Entry 3HBE (X-ray diffraction, 1.55 A resolution); this record covers chain X.

== Chain X ==
Protein: Class IV chitinase Chia4-Pa2
Organism: Picea abies
Notes: EC 3.2.1.14; fragment: Catalytic module
UniProt: Q6WSR8 (Q6WSR8_PICAB); residues 48-251 here correspond to UniProt positions 73-276 (UniProt number = residue number + 25)
Amino-acid sequence (204 residues; each row starts with the number of its first residue):
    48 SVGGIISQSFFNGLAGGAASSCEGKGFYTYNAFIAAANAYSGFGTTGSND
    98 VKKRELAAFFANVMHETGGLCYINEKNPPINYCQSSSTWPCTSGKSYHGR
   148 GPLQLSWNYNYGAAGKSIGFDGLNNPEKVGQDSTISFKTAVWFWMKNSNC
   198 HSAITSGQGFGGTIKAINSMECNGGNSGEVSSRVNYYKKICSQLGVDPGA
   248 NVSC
Disulfides: Cys-69/Cys-118, Cys-130/Cys-138, Cys-219/Cys-251
Ligand contacts:
  - formyl group (FOR): Leu-150, Gln-151, Leu-152, Phe-190
  - 2-methoxyethanol (MXE): Glu-113, Leu-150, Gln-151, Phe-190, Ile-214
What the authors report for this chain:
  - contacts within the chain: Glu-113/Arg-230 (salt bridge)
  - catalytic residues: Glu-113, Glu-122 (by similarity / conservation)
  - mutagenesis - Y158C: abolished catalytic activity
  - catalytic residues: Arg-230 (proposed by the authors, not directly observed)

== Overview ==
Bound to chain X: 2-methoxyethanol and formyl group. The paper reports catalytic residues Glu-113, Glu-122 and
Arg-230; Y158C abolishes catalytic activity.
Chain X is Class IV chitinase Chia4-Pa2 (Picea abies); the structure, Class IV chitinase structure from Picea
abies at 1.55A, was determined by X-ray diffraction, deposited together with 3HBD and 3HBH.
